Entry 6LSY (electron microscopy, 6.33 A resolution (low resolution: residue-level contacts below are approximate; hydrogen-bond / salt-bridge calls are withheld)); this record covers chains A and H of the 14 polymer chains in the assembly.

[Chain A (and H)]
Name: ATP-dependent Clp protease, ATP-binding subunit
From: Streptococcus pneumoniae
Notes: chain H of this document is another copy of the same molecule, construct and numbering; everything in this record applies to it too
Reference sequence: A0A2U3RY34 (A0A2U3RY34_STREE); residue numbers follow UniProt; this construct covers 1-701
Sequence (701 residues; row label = number of the first residue in the row):
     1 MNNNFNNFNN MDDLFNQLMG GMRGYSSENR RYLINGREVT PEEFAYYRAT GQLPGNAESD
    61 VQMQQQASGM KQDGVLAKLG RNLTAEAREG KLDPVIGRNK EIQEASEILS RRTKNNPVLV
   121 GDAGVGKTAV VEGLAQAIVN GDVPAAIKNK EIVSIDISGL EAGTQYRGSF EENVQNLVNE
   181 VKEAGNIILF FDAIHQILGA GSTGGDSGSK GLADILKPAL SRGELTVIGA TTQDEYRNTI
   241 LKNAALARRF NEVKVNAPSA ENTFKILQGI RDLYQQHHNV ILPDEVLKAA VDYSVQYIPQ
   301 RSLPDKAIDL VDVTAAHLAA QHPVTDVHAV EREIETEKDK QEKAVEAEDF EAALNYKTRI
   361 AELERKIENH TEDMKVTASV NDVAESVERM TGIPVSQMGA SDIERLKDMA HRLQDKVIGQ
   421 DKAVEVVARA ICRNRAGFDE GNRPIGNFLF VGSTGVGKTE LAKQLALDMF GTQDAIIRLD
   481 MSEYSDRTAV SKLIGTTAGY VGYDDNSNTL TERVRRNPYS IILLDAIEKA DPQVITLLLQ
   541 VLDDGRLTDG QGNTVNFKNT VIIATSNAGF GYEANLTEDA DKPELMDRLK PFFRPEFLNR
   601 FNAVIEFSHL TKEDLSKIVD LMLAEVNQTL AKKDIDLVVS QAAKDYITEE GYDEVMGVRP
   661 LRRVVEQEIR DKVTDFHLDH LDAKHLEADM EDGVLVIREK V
Disordered / not traced: 1-75, 699-701
Sequence notes: engineered mutation A193 (Glu in A0A2U3RY34), A526 (Glu in A0A2U3RY34)

[How chain A and chain H interact]
Contacting residue pairs (13):
  Q341(A) - F350(H)
  V345(A) - V345(H)
  V345(A) - F350(H)
  E348(A) - K357(H)
  F350(A) - Q341(H)
  F350(A) - V345(H)
  F350(A) - A353(H)
  F350(A) - L354(H)
  E351(A) - L354(H)
  A353(A) - F350(H)
  L354(A) - F350(H)
  L354(A) - E351(H)
  K357(A) - E348(H)

[Summary]
Chain A and chain H each contribute 8 residues to their interface.
Both chains are ATP-dependent Clp protease, ATP-binding subunit (Streptococcus pneumoniae). Entry 6LSY (AAA+
ATPase, ClpL from Streptococcus pneumoniae - ATP bound) was determined by electron microscopy, deposited
together with 6LT4.
